Entry 9IHD (electron microscopy, 2.97 A resolution); this record covers chains A and I of the 12 polymer chains in the assembly.

[Chain A]
Molecule: Histone H3.2
Source organism: Xenopus laevis
UniProtKB: P84233 (H32_XENLA); residues 37-135 here correspond to UniProt positions 38-136 (UniProt number = residue number + 1)
Sequence (99 residues; each row starts with the number of its first residue):
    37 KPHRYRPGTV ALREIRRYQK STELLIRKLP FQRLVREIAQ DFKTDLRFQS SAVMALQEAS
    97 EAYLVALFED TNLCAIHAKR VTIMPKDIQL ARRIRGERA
Unresolved in the structure: 37
Sequence notes: conflict Ala102 (Gly103 in P84233)
UniProt features mapped onto this chain:
  - modified residue: Lys37 (N6-methyllysine), Tyr41 (Phosphotyrosine), Lys56 (N6,N6,N6-trimethyllysine), Ser57 (Phosphoserine), Lys64 (N6-(2-hydroxyisobutyryl)lysine), Lys79 (N6,N6,N6-trimethyllysine), Thr80 (Phosphothreonine), Ser86 (Phosphoserine), Thr107 (Phosphothreonine), Lys115 (N6-acetyllysine), Lys122 (N6-(2-hydroxyisobutyryl)lysine)
  - lipidation: Cys110 (S-palmitoyl cysteine)

[Chain I]
Molecule: Widom-601 DNA
Sequence (147 nucleotides; each row starts with the number of its first residue; numbers below 1 keep their minus sign (DA-73 is residue -73)):
   -73 ATCGGATGTA TATATCTGAC ACGTGCCTGG AGACTAGGGA GTAATCCCCT TGGCGGTTAA
   -13 AACGCGGGGG ACAGCGCGTA CGTGCGTTTA AGCGGTGCTA GAGCTGTCTA CGACCAATTG
    47 AGCGGCCTCG GCACCGGGAT TCTCGAT
Unresolved in the structure: -73, 73

[Interface between chain A and chain I]
Contacting residue pairs - 20 pairs, chain A then chain I:
  Arg40(A) - DG-8(I)  base contact
  Arg40(A) - DC70(I)  sugar contact
  Tyr41(A) - DT69(I)  phosphate contact
  Tyr41(A) - DC70(I)  sugar contact
  Arg42(A) - DG-5(I)  phosphate contact
  Arg42(A) - DC70(I)  hydrogen bond to the phosphate
  Thr45(A) - DC70(I)  hydrogen bond to the phosphate
  Arg63(A) - DA-13(I)  salt bridge to the phosphate
  Arg72(A) - DT-23(I)  salt bridge to the phosphate
  Arg83(A) - DT-23(I)  phosphate contact
  Phe84(A) - DT-24(I)  sugar contact
  Phe84(A) - DT-23(I)  hydrogen bond to the phosphate
  Gln85(A) - DT-24(I)  phosphate contact
  Ser86(A) - DT-24(I)  hydrogen bond to the phosphate
  Arg116(A) - DA-3(I)  phosphate contact
  Arg116(A) - DC-2(I)  phosphate contact
  Val117(A) - DA-3(I)  hydrogen bond to the phosphate
  Thr118(A) - DG-4(I)  phosphate contact
  Thr118(A) - DA-3(I)  hydrogen bond to the phosphate
  Met120(A) - DA-3(I)  phosphate contact
Other interface residues (no listed pair), chain A (19 interface residues in all): His39, Pro43, Leu82, Lys115, Lys122
Other interface residues (no listed pair), chain I (12 interface residues in all): DA-14, DG71

[In short]
19 residues of chain A face 12 of chain I across their interface, with 6 hydrogen bonds and 2 salt bridges.
Among the polar pairs are Arg42(A)-DC70(I), Thr45(A)-DC70(I) and Phe84(A)-DT-23(I).
Here chain A is Histone H3.2 (Xenopus laevis) and chain I is Widom-601 DNA. Entry 9IHD (Nucleosome core
particle bound by one molecule of DTT-reduced native monomeric myeloperoxidase) was determined by electron
microscopy (same publication as 9GEN, 9GEO, 9GEP, 9GEQ, 9GER, 9IHE and 9IHF).
